Entry 2ICQ (X-ray diffraction, 1.75 A resolution); this record covers chain A.

[Chain A]
Protein: Uricase
Organism: Aspergillus flavus
Notes: EC 1.7.3.3
UniProtKB: Q00511 (URIC_ASPFL); residues 1-301 here = UniProt positions 1-301
Amino-acid sequence (302 residues; numbered 0 to 301; the number before each row is that of its first residue; numbering starts at 0):
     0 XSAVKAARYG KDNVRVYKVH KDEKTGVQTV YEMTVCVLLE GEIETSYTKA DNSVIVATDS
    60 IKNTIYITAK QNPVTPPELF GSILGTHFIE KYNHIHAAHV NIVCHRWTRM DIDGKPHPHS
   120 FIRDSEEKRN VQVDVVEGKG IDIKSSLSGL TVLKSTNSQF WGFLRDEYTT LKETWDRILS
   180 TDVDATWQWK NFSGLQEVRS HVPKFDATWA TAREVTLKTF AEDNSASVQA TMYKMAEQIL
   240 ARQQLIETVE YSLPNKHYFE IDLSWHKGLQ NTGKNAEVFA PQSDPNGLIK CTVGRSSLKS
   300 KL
Not modelled in the structure: 296-301
Covalently attached groups: cysteine (CYS) linked to C35
Modified residues: ACE (acetyl group) at position 0
Small-molecule neighbours:
  - 8-azaxanthine (AZA): Y8, I54, A56, T57, D58, F159, L170, R176, S226, V227, Q228, N254, I288
  - cysteine (CYS): D11, L37, H98, N100, L287, K289
  - nitrous oxide (N2O), molecule 1: V151, T180, V182, T215, L216, F219, M234
  - nitrous oxide (N2O), molecule 2: L178, T180, F219, V227, T230, M231, M234, L252
What the authors report for this chain:
  - binding site for nitrous oxide: L178, T180, V182, T215, F219, V227, T230, M234, L252

[Summary]
Bound to chain A: 8-azaxanthine, cysteine and nitrous oxide. From the paper: a binding site for nitrous oxide
at L178, T180 and V182 among others.
Chain A is Uricase (Aspergillus flavus); the structure, urate oxidase under 2.0 MPa pressure of nitrous oxide,
was determined by X-ray diffraction (same publication as 2IBA, 2IC0, 2IE6 and 2IE7).
